6KTN - chains A and B; structure by X-ray diffraction, 2.75 A resolution.

[Chain A]
Molecule: Peroxisome proliferator-activated receptor gamma
Organism: Homo sapiens
UniProt: P37231 (PPARG_HUMAN); residues 195-477 here correspond to UniProt positions 223-505 (UniProt number = residue number + 28)
Chain sequence (283 residues; row label = number of the first residue in the row):
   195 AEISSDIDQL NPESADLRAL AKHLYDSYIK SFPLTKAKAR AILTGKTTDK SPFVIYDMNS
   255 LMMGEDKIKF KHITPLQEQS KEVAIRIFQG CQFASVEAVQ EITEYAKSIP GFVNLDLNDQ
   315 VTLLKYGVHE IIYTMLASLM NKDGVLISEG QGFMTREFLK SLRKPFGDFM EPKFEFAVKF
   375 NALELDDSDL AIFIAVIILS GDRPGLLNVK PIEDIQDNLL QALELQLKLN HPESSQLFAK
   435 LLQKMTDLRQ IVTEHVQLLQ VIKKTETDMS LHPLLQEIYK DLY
Disordered / not traced: 195-205, 267-274
Differences from the reference sequence: engineered mutation Ala288 (Arg316 in P37231)
Ligand contacts: sti-571 (STI; 4-(4-methyl-piperazin-1-ylmethyl)-N-[4-methyl-3-(4-pyridin-3-yl-pyrimidin-2-ylamino)-phenyl]-benzamide): Tyr222, Phe226, Leu228, Thr229, Lys230, Leu255, Glu259, Ile262, Lys263, Lys265, Arg280, Ile281, Gly284, Cys285, Ala288, Ser289, Ala292, Glu295, Ile326, Met329, Leu330, Ser332, Leu333, Ile341, Ser342, Met348, Leu353, Met364
Curated features (UniProtKB/Swiss-Prot):
  - motif: Pro467 to Asp475 (9aaTAD)
  - binding site (rosiglitazone): Gln286, Phe287, Ser289, His323, His449, Tyr473
  - cross-link: Lys224 (Glycyl lysine isopeptide (Lys-Gly) (interchain with G-Cter in ubiquitin))
What the authors report for this chain:
  - binding site for sti-571: Leu228, Thr229, Lys230, Glu259, Ile262, Lys263, Lys265, Gly284, Cys285, Ile326, Met329, Leu330, Leu333, Ile341, Ser342, Met364
  - post-translational modification sites: Ser245 (citing earlier work)
  - conformationally variable residues (loop rearrangement, order/disorder transition): Ile262, His266, Asp380, Asn424 to Leu431
  - mutagenesis - R288A: increased binding to sti-571

[Chain B]
Molecule: 16-mer peptide from Nuclear receptor coactivator 1
Notes: EC 2.3.1.48
UniProt: Q15788 (NCOA1_HUMAN); numbering as in UniProt (aligned over 685-700)
Chain sequence (16 residues; row label = number of the first residue in the row):
   685 ERHKILHRLL QEGSPS
Disordered / not traced: 685, 697-700
Curated features (UniProtKB/Swiss-Prot):
  - motif: Leu690 to Leu694 (LXXLL motif 4)
  - modified residue: Ser698 (Phosphoserine)
  - mutagenesis: Leu693 to Leu694 (Slightly affects interactions with steroid receptors. Abolishes interactions with steroid receptors; when associated with A-636; A-637; A-752 and A-753)

[Interface between chain A and chain B]
Residue-residue contacts - 22 pairs, chain A then chain B:
  Gln294(A) - Leu693(B)
  Thr297(A) - Leu693(B)
  Thr297(A) - Leu694(B)
  Lys301(A) - Leu693(B)  hydrogen bond (side chain-backbone)
  Lys301(A) - Leu694(B)  hydrogen bond (side chain-backbone)
  Lys301(A) - Glu696(B)
  Phe306(A) - Leu694(B)  hydrophobic
  Leu311(A) - His691(B)
  Leu311(A) - Gln695(B)
  Gln314(A) - Leu694(B)
  Val315(A) - His687(B)
  Val315(A) - Leu694(B)  hydrophobic
  Leu318(A) - Leu694(B)  hydrophobic
  Lys319(A) - His687(B)  hydrogen bond
  Pro467(A) - Ile689(B)  hydrophobic
  Leu468(A) - Ile689(B)
  Leu468(A) - Leu693(B)  hydrophobic
  Glu471(A) - His687(B)  hydrogen bond (backbone-side chain)
  Glu471(A) - Lys688(B)  hydrogen bond (side chain-backbone)
  Glu471(A) - Ile689(B)  hydrogen bond (side chain-backbone)
  Glu471(A) - Leu690(B)  hydrogen bond (side chain-backbone)
  Lys474(A) - Arg686(B)
Other interface residues (no listed pair), chain A (14 interface residues in all): Ile472

[Summary]
14 residues of chain A face 10 of chain B across their interface, with 7 hydrogen bonds. Polar contacts
include Lys301(A)-Leu693(B), Lys301(A)-Leu694(B) and Lys319(A)-His687(B). Bound to chain A: sti-571. The paper
reports a binding site for sti-571 at Leu228(A), Thr229(A) and Lys230(A) among others; R288A of chain A
increases binding to sti-571.
Here chain A is Peroxisome proliferator-activated receptor gamma (Homo sapiens) and chain B is a 16-mer
peptide from Nuclear receptor coactivator 1. Entry 6KTN (Human PPARgamma ligand-binding domain R288A mutant in
complex with imatinib) was determined by X-ray diffraction (same publication as 6KTM).
